Entry 3ZK5 (X-ray diffraction, 1.89 A resolution); this record covers chain A.

[Chain A]
Name: Cytochrome P450 hydroxylase pikc
From: Streptomyces venezuelae
UniProt: O87605 (O87605_STRVZ); residues 1-416 here = UniProt positions 1-416
Sequence (436 residues; each row starts with the number of its first residue; numbers below 1 keep their minus sign (Met-19 is residue -19)):
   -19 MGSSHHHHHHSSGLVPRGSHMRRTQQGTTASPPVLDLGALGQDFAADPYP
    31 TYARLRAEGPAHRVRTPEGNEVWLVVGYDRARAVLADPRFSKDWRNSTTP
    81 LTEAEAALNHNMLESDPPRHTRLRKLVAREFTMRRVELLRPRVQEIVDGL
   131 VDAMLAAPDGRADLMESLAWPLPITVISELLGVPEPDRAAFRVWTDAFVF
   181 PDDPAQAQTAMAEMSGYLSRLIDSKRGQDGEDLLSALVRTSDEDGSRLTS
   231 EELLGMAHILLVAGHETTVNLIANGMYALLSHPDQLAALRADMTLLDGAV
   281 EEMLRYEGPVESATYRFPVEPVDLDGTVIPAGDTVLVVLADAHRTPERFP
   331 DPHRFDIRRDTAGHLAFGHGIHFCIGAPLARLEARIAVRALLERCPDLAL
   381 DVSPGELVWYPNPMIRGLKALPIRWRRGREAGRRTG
Not modelled in the structure: -19 to 9, 407-416
Sequence notes: expression tag (-19 to 0); engineered mutation Asn50 (Asp in O87605)
Ion coordination: heme Fe near Cys354 (its only coordinating residue here)
Residues lining bound ligands:
  - heme (HEM): Leu65, Lys72, Met92, Leu93, His100, Arg104, Phe111, Ile157, Ile239, Leu240, Ala243, Gly244, Thr247, Thr248, Leu251, Leu284, Pro289, Val290, Ala293, Thr294, Arg296, Leu319, Leu345, Ala346, Phe347, Gly348, Ile351, His352, Phe353, Cys354, Ile355, Gly356, Leu359, Ala360
  - Z18 ((3R,4S,5S,7R,9E,11R,12R)-12-ethyl-3,5,7,11-tetramethyl-2,8-dioxooxacyclododec-9-en-4-yl N,N-dimethylglycinate): Trp74, Leu81, Glu85, Leu88, Asn89, Asn91, Leu93, Glu94, Thr175, Phe178, Val179, His238, Ile239, Val242, Ala243, Thr247, Val290, Thr294, Met394, Ile395
Swiss-Prot annotation at these positions:
  - binding site (substrate): Glu94, Ala187 to Met191, His238 to Glu246
  - binding site (heme): Cys354
  - mutagenesis: Glu85 (E85A: Strongly reduces activity with narbomycin, but has only minor effect on activity with YC-17. Loss of activity with YC-17 and narbomycin; when associated with A-94 ...), Glu94 (E94A: Strongly reduces activity with YC-17, but has only minor effect on activity with narbomycin. Loss of activity with YC-17 and narbomycin; when associated with A-85 ...)
From the paper describing this entry:
  - binding site for Z18: Glu94, His238
  - mutagenesis - D50N/H238A: unchanged catalytic activity on YC-17 (1)

[Overview]
Chain A binds heme and compound Z18. Curated annotation (UniProt) lists 15 substrate-binding residues,
heme-binding residue Cys354 and 2 mutagenesis sites. The paper reports a binding site for Z18 at Glu94 and
His238; D50N/H238A leave catalytic activity on YC-17 (1) unchanged.
Chain A is Cytochrome P450 hydroxylase pikc (Streptomyces venezuelae); the structure, PikC D50N mutant bound
to the 10-DML analog with the 3-(N,N-dimethylamino)ethanoate anchoring group, was determined by X-ray
diffraction (same publication as 4B7S).
